PDB entry 6DTS | X-ray diffraction, 1.50 A resolution | chain A

[Chain A]
Protein: maltose-binding protein MalE2
Organism: Thermotoga maritima
UniProtKB: Q9S5Y1 (Q9S5Y1_THEMA); residues 4-377 here correspond to UniProt positions 20-393 (UniProt number = residue number + 16)
Sequence (383 residues; numbered 3 to 385; the number before each row is that of its first residue):
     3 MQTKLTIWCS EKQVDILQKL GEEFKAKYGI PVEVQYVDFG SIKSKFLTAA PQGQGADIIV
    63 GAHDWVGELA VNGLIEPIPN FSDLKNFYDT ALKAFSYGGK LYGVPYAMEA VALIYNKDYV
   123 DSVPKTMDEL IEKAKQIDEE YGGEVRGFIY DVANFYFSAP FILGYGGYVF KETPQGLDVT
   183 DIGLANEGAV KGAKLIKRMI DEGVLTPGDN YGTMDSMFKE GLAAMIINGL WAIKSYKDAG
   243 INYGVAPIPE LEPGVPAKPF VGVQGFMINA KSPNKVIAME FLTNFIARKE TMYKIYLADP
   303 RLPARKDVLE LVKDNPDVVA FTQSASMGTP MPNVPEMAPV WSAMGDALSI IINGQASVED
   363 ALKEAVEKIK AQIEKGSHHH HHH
Not modelled in the structure: 3-4, 384-385
Sequence notes: initiating methionine (3); expression tag (378-385)
From the paper describing this entry:
  - binding site for alpha-D-glucopyranose: Ser12, Ser46, Tyr213, Trp233, Arg303, Ala340, Ser344
  - binding site for alpha-D-glucopyranose: Glu13, Phe41, Glu111, Tyr158 (from molecular simulation)

[Summary]
From the paper: a binding site for alpha-D-glucopyranose at Ser12, Ser46 and Tyr213 among others.
Chain A is maltose-binding protein MalE2 (Thermotoga maritima); the structure, Maltotetraose bound T. maritima
MalE2, was determined by X-ray diffraction (same publication as 6DTQ, 6DTR, 6DTT and 6DTU).
